5VD6 - chain A; structure by X-ray diffraction, 1.20 A resolution.

# Chain A
Name: acetyltransferase PA4794
From: Pseudomonas aeruginosa (strain ATCC 15692 / DSM 22644 / CIP 104116 / JCM 14847 / LMG 12228 / 1C / PRS 101 / PAO1)
UniProt: Q9HV14 (Q9HV14_PSEAE); numbering as in UniProt (aligned over 1-160)
Chain sequence (162 residues; numbered -1 to 160; the number before each row is that of its first residue; numbers below 1 keep their minus sign (Gly-1 is residue -1)):
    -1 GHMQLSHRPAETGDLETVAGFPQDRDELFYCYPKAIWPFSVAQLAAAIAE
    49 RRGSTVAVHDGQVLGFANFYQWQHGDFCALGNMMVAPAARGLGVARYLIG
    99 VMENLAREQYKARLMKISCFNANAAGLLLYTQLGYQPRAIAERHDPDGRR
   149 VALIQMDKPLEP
Unresolved in the structure: -1 to 0
Sequence notes: expression tag (-1 to 0)
Ligand contacts: 93P ((3R,5S,9R,23S)-1-[(2R,3S,4R,5R)-5-(6-amino-9H-purin-9-yl)-4-hydroxy-3-(phosphonooxy)tetrahydrofuran-2-yl]-3,5,9-trihydroxy-8,8-dimethyl-10,14-dioxo-23-({[(phenylacetyl)amino]acetyl}amino)-2,4,6-trioxa-18-thia-11,15-diaza-3,5-diphosphatetracosan-24-oic acid 3,5-dioxide (non-preferred name)): Glu25, Phe27, Tyr28, Cys29, Tyr30, Pro31, Lys32, Arg49, Tyr68, Leu78, Gly79, Asn80, Met81, Met82, Val83, Arg88, Gly89, Leu90, Gly91, Val92, Ala93, Arg94, Ile115, Ser116, Cys117, Phe118, Asn121, Ala123, Gly124, Leu126, Leu127, Tyr128, Gln130, Arg141, His142, Leu151
From the paper describing this entry:
  - binding site for 93P: Phe27, Pro31, Arg49, Phe118
  - mutagenesis - R49A, R49Q/R141Q, R49Q, R141A, R141Q: decreased catalytic activity
  - catalytic residues: Leu78, Asn80, Met81, Ser116 (from molecular simulation)
  - catalytic residues: Tyr128 (citing earlier work)

# Summary
Ligands of chain A: compound 93P. From the paper: catalytic residues Leu78, Asn80 and Met81 among others;
R49A, R49Q/R141Q and R49Q, among others, reduce catalytic activity; 5 substitutions were tested in all.
Chain A is acetyltransferase PA4794 (Pseudomonas aeruginosa (strain ATCC 15692 / DSM 22644 / CIP 104116 / JCM
14847 / LMG 12228 / 1C / PRS 101 / PAO1)); the structure, Crystal structure of a GNAT superfamily
acetyltransferase PA4794 in complex with bisubstrate analog 6, was determined by X-ray diffraction together
with 5VDB from the same study.
